4TM0 - chains A and B of the 4 polymer chains in the assembly; structure by X-ray diffraction, 2.74 A resolution.

Chain A (and B):
Protein: KtzI
Organism: Kutzneria sp. 744
Notes: chain B of this document is another copy of the same molecule, construct and numbering; everything in this record applies to it too
UniProtKB: A8CF85 (A8CF85_9PSEU); numbering as in UniProt (aligned over 3-424)
Chain sequence (443 residues; each row starts with the number of its first residue; numbers below 1 keep their minus sign (Met-18 is residue -18)):
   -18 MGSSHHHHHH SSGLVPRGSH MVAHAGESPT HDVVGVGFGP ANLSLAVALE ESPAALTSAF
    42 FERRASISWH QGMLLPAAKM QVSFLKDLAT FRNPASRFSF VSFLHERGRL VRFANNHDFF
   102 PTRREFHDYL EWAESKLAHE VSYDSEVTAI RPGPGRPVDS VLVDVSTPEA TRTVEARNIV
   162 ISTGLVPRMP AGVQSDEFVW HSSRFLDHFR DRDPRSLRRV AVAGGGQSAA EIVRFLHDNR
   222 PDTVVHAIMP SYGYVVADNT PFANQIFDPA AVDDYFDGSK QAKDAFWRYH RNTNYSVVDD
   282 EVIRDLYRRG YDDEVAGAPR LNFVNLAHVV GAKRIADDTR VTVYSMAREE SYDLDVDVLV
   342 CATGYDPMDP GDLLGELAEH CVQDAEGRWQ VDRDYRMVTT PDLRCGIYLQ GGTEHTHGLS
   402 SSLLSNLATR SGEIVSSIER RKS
Not modelled in the structure: -18 to 9 (chain B: -18 to 9, 424)
Differences from the reference sequence: initiating methionine (-18); expression tag (-17 to 2)
Metal / ion sites: K+ site 1: Leu30, Glu31, Ser33, Ala35; K+ site 2: Glu115, Leu118, His120
Ligand contacts:
  - FAD (flavin-adenine dinucleotide): Val17, Gly18, Phe19, Gly20, Pro21, Ala22, Asn23, Phe42, Glu43, Arg44, Arg45, Ser49, Trp50, His51, Met54, Arg104, Ser126, Glu127, Val128, Ser163, Thr164, Gly165, Leu166, Ser209, Asn275, Tyr276, Tyr346, Leu354, Gln391, Ser403, Leu404, Leu405
  - NADP (NAP; NADP nicotinamide-adenine-dinucleotide phosphate): Lys60, Met61, Gln62, Arg104, Arg169, Pro171, Ala204, Gly205, Gly206, Gly207, Gln208, Ser209, Glu212, Ile229, Met230, Pro231, Asn275, Tyr276, Ser277, Ala308, His309, Val310, Ala343, Thr344, Gly345, Tyr346
  - L-ornithine (ORN): Gln62, Val63, Lys67, Asn245, Phe248, Thr274, Asn275, Leu404, Ser406

How chain A and chain B interact:
Residue-residue contacts - 39 pairs, chain A then chain B:
  Ser64(A) - His98(B)
  Phe65(A) - Phe65(B)  hydrophobic
  Phe65(A) - Phe100(B)  hydrophobic
  Leu66(A) - Ala95(B)  hydrophobic
  Thr71(A) - Val82(B)
  Phe72(A) - His86(B)  hydrogen bond (backbone-side chain)
  Phe72(A) - Leu91(B)  hydrophobic
  Phe72(A) - Val92(B)  hydrophobic
  Arg73(A) - His86(B)  hydrogen bond (backbone-side chain)
  Pro75(A) - Val82(B)  hydrophobic
  Pro75(A) - Ser83(B)
  Pro75(A) - His86(B)
  Ala76(A) - Ala76(B)
  Ser83(A) - Pro75(B)
  His86(A) - Phe72(B)  hydrogen bond (side chain-backbone)
  His86(A) - Arg73(B)
  His86(A) - Pro75(B)
  Leu91(A) - Phe72(B)  hydrophobic
  Val92(A) - Phe72(B)  hydrophobic
  Val92(A) - Asp249(B)
  Val92(A) - Pro250(B)
  Asn96(A) - Pro242(B)
  Asn96(A) - Asn245(B)  hydrogen bond
  Asn96(A) - Gln246(B)
  Asn96(A) - Asp249(B)  hydrogen bond
  His98(A) - Phe100(B)
  His98(A) - Phe101(B)
  Asp99(A) - Phe100(B)
  Phe100(A) - Phe65(B)  hydrophobic
  Phe100(A) - His98(B)
  Phe100(A) - Asp99(B)
  Phe100(A) - Phe100(B)  hydrophobic
  Phe101(A) - His98(B)
  Pro242(A) - Asn96(B)
  Asn245(A) - Asn96(B)  hydrogen bond
  Gln246(A) - Asn96(B)
  Asp249(A) - Val92(B)
  Asp249(A) - Asn96(B)  hydrogen bond
  Pro250(A) - Val92(B)
Interface residues without a listed pair, chain A (27 interface residues in all): Lys67, Ser77, Val82, Arg93, Ala95
Interface residues without a listed pair, chain B (27 interface residues in all): Ser64, Leu66, Thr71, Ser77, Ser80, Asn240

Summary:
Chain A and chain B each contribute 27 residues to their interface, with 7 hydrogen bonds. Polar pairs include
Phe72(A)-His86(B), Arg73(A)-His86(B) and Asn96(A)-Asn245(B). Chain A binds flavin-adenine dinucleotide, NADP
and L-ornithine. Leu30(A), Glu31(A), Ser33(A) and Ala35(A) form the K+ site 1.
Chain A and chain B are both KtzI (Kutzneria sp. 744); the structure, Kutzneria sp. 744 ornithine
N-hydroxylase, KtzI-FADred-ox-NADP+-L-orn, was determined by X-ray diffraction, deposited together with 4TLX,
4TLZ, 4TM1, 4TM3 and 4TM4.
